PDB entry 9FBO | X-ray diffraction, 2.69 A resolution | chain A

[Chain A]
Name: Chitinase 60
Organism: Moritella marina
Notes: EC 3.2.1.14
Reference sequence: B1VBB0 (B1VBB0_MORMI); numbering as in UniProt; present here: 23-422, 505-550
Sequence (446 residues; numbered 23 to 550; 82 numbers in that range are skipped by the numbering (no residue carries them; nothing is unmodelled there); the number before each row is that of its first residue):
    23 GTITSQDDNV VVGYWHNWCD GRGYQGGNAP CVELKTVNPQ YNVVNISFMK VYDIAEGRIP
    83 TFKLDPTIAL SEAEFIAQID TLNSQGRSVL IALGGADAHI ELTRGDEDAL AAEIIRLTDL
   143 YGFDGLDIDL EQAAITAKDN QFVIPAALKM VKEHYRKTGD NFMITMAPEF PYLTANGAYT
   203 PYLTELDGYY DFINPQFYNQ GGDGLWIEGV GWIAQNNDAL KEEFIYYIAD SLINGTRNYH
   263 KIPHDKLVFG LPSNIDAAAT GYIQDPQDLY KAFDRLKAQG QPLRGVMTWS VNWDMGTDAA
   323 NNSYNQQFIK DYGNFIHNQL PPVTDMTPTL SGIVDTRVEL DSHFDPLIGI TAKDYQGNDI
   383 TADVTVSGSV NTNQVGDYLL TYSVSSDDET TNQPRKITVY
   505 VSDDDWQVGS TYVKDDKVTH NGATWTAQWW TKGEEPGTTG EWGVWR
Disulfides: Cys-41/Cys-53
Ion coordination: Na+: Thr-24, Asn-105, Gly-144, Asp-146

[Overview]
The Na+ site is built by Thr-24, Asn-105, Gly-144 and Asp-146.
Chain A is Chitinase 60 (Moritella marina); the structure, Deletion mutant of chitinase MmChi60, was
determined by X-ray diffraction together with 9FBP, 9FBQ, 9FBR, 9FBS and 4W5Z from the same study.
